PDB entry 1ZT1 | X-ray diffraction, 2.50 A resolution | chains A and B of the 3 polymer chains in the assembly

Chain A:
Protein: H-2 class I histocompatibility antigen, K-K alpha chain
From: Mus musculus
UniProtKB: P04223 (HA1K_MOUSE); residues 1-276 here correspond to UniProt positions 22-297 (UniProt number = residue number + 21)
Sequence (277 residues; row label = number of the first residue in the row; numbering starts at 0):
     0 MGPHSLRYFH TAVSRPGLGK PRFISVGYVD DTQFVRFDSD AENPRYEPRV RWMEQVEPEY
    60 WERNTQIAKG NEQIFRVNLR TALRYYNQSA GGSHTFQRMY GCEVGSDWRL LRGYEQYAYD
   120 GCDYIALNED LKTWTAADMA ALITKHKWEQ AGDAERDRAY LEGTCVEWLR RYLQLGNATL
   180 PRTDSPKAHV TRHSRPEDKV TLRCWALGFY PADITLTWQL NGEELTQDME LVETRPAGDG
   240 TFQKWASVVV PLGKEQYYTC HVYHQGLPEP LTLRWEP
Unresolved in the structure: 177-180
Disulfides: C101-C164, C203-C259
Differences from the reference sequence: initiating methionine (0)
Curated features (UniProtKB/Swiss-Prot):
  - region: E275, P276 (Connecting peptide)
  - glycosylation (N-linked (GlcNAc...) asparagine): N86, N176
What the authors report for this chain:
  - binding site for Influenza virus epitope, FEANGNLI: H9, Y45, Y99
  - conformationally variable residues (loop rearrangement): D39 to E41, E53 to E58, V103 to D106

Chain B:
Protein: Beta-2-microglobulin
From: Mus musculus
UniProtKB: P01887 (B2MG_MOUSE); residues 1-99 here correspond to UniProt positions 21-119 (UniProt number = residue number + 20)
Sequence (100 residues; row label = number of the first residue in the row; numbering starts at 0):
     0 MIQKTPQIQV YSRHPPENGK PNILNCYVTQ FHPPHIEIQM LKNGKKIPKV EMSDMSFSKD
    60 WSFYILAHTE FTPTETDTYA CRVKHDSMAE PKTVYWDRDM
Unresolved in the structure: 0-1
Disulfides: C25-C80
Differences from the reference sequence: initiating methionine (0)

Chain A / chain B interface:
Contacting residue pairs - 52 pairs, chain A then chain B:
  F8(A) - F56(B)
  H9(A) - F56(B)
  T10(A) - F56(B)
  T10(A) - F62(B)
  V12(A) - P33(B)  hydrophobic
  V12(A) - H34(B)
  V25(A) - M54(B)
  Y27(A) - S55(B)  hydrogen bond
  Q32(A) - D53(B)  hydrogen bond
  R35(A) - D53(B)  salt bridge
  R48(A) - D53(B)  salt bridge
  T94(A) - H31(B)
  T94(A) - P33(B)
  Q96(A) - F56(B)
  Q96(A) - W60(B)  hydrogen bond (side chain-backbone)
  Q96(A) - F62(B)
  R97(A) - F56(B)
  M98(A) - W60(B)
  Y113(A) - K58(B)
  Q115(A) - W60(B)
  Y116(A) - W60(B)
  A117(A) - W60(B)  hydrophobic
  D119(A) - H31(B)  hydrogen bond (backbone-side chain)
  G120(A) - K3(B)  hydrogen bond (backbone-side chain)
  G120(A) - H31(B)
  G120(A) - D59(B)
  G120(A) - W60(B)
  D122(A) - W60(B)  hydrogen bond
  T190(A) - M99(B)
  H192(A) - D98(B)  hydrogen bond (side chain-backbone)
  H192(A) - M99(B)
  R202(A) - M99(B)  hydrogen bond (side chain-backbone)
  W204(A) - M99(B)
  L206(A) - P14(B)
  G207(A) - R12(B)
  V231(A) - Q8(B)
  R234(A) - Q8(B)  hydrogen bond
  R234(A) - Y10(B)
  R234(A) - Y26(B)
  P235(A) - Y10(B)  hydrogen bond (backbone-side chain)
  P235(A) - Y26(B)
  P235(A) - L65(B)  hydrophobic
  A236(A) - R12(B)
  A236(A) - I22(B)
  A236(A) - N24(B)  hydrogen bond (backbone-side chain)
  G237(A) - N24(B)
  G237(A) - H67(B)
  D238(A) - R12(B)  salt bridge
  T240(A) - R12(B)  hydrogen bond
  Q242(A) - Y10(B)
  Q242(A) - S11(B)  hydrogen bond (side chain-backbone)
  Q242(A) - R12(B)  hydrogen bond (side chain-backbone)
Also at the interface, not in a pair above, chain A (39 interface residues in all): S92, R111, C121, T233, W244

In short:
39 residues of chain A face 24 of chain B across their interface; the contacts include 14 hydrogen bonds and 3
salt bridges. Among the polar pairs are R35(A)-D53(B), R48(A)-D53(B) and D238(A)-R12(B). From the paper: a
binding site for Influenza virus epitope, FEANGNLI at H9(A), Y45(A) and Y99(A); conformational variability at
D39(A), E53(A) and V103(A).
Chain A is H-2 class I histocompatibility antigen, K-K alpha chain and chain B is Beta-2-microglobulin, both
from Mus musculus; the structure, crystal structure of class I MHC H-2Kk in complex with an octapeptide, was
determined by X-ray diffraction together with 1ZT7 from the same study.
